3I4L - chain A; structure by X-ray diffraction, 2.40 A resolution.

[Chain A]
Protein: A-type ATP synthase catalytic subunit A
Source organism: Pyrococcus horikoshii
Notes: EC 3.6.3.14
UniProt: O57728 (VATA_PYRHO); the construct lacks a stretch of the UniProt sequence, so the offset changes along the chain: 1-240 = UniProt 1-240; 241-588 = UniProt 617-964
Amino-acid sequence (588 residues; row label = number of the first residue in the row):
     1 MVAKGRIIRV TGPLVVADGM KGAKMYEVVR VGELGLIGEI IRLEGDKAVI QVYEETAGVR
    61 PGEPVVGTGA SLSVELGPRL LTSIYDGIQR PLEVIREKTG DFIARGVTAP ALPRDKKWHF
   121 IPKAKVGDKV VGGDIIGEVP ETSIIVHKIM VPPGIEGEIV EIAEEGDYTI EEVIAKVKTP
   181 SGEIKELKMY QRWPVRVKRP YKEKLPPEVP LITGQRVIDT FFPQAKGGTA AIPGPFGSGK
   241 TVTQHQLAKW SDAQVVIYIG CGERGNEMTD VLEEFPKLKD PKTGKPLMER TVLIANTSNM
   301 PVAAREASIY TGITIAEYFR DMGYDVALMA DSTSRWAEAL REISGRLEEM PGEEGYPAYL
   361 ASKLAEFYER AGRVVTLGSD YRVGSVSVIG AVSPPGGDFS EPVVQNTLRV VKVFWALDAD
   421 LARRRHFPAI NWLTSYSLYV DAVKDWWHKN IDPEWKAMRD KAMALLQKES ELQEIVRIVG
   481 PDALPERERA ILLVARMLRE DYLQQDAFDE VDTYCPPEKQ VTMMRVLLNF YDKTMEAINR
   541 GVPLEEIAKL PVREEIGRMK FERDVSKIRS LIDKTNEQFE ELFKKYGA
Disordered / not traced: 1-60, 342-345
Sequence notes: engineered mutation R79 (Gly in O57728)
Residues lining bound ligands: AMP-PNP (ANP; phosphoaminophosphonic acid-adenylate ester): P233, G234, P235, S238, K240, T241, V242, T243, L417, D418, A419, A422, F427, P428, A429, Q505, D506, A507, F508

[In short]
Chain A binds AMP-PNP.
Chain A is A-type ATP synthase catalytic subunit A (Pyrococcus horikoshii); the structure, Structural
characterization for the nucleotide binding ability of subunit A with AMP-PNP of the A1AO ATP ..., was
determined by X-ray diffraction together with 3I72, 3I73 and 3IKJ from the same study.
